9AS8 - chains A and B of the 5 polymer chains in the assembly; structure by electron microscopy, 2.54 A resolution.

Chain A:
Protein: 5-hydroxytryptamine receptor 2A
Source organism: Homo sapiens
Reference sequence: P28223 (5HT2A_HUMAN); residues 1-471 here = UniProt positions 1-471
Sequence (471 residues; numbered 1 to 471; the number before each row is that of its first residue):
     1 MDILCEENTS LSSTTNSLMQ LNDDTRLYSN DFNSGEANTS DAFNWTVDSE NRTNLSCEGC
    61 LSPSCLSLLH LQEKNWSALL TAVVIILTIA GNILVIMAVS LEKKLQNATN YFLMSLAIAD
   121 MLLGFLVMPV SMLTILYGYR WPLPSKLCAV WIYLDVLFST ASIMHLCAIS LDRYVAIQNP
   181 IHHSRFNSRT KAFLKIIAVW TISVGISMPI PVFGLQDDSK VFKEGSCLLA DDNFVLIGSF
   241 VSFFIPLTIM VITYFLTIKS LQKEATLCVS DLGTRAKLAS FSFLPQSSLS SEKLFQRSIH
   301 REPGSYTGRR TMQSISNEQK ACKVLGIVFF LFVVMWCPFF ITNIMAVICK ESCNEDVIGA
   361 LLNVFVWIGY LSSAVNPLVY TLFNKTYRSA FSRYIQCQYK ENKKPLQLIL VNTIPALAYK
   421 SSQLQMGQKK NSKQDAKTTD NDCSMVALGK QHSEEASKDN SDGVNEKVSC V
Unresolved in the structure: 1-78, 264-312, 350-353, 394-471
Disulfide bonds: C148-C227
Residues lining bound ligands: psilocin (91Q; 3-[2-(dimethylamino)ethyl]-1H-indol-4-ol): D155, V156, S159, T160, L229, F234, V235, G238, S239, S242, W336, F339, F340, V366, Y370
Swiss-Prot annotation at these positions:
  - motif: D172 to Y174 (DRY motif), N376 to Y380 (NPxxY motif), S469 to V471 (PDZ-binding)
  - binding site (serotonin): D155, N343
  - site: L229 (Hydrophobic barrier that decreases the speed of ligand binding and dissociation)
  - modified residue: S280 (Phosphoserine)
  - glycosylation (N-linked (GlcNAc...) asparagine): N8, N38, N44, N51, N54
  - mutagenesis: W151 (W151A/F: Decreased ability to bind serotonin and psilocybin), D155 (D155A: Abolished binding to serotonin and psilocybin), L229 (L229A: Strongly increases dissociation of bound lysergic acid diethylamine, without affecting binding affinity ...), S239 (S239A: Decreased ability to bind serotonin and psilocybin), S242 (S242A: Decreased ability to bind serotonin and psilocybin), S280 (S280A: Increased ability of hallucinogens to desensitize the receptor; S280D: Reduced receptor desensitization by nonhallucinogenic agonists), L362 (L362A: Decreased ability to bind serotonin and psilocybin), G463 (G463V: Loss of interaction with PATJ), N465 (N465S: No effect on interaction with PATJ. Acquires the binding properties of HTR2C; when associated with S-470), C470 (C470S: No effect on interaction with PATJ. Acquires the binding properties of HTR2C; when associated with S-465), V471 (V471A: Loss of interaction with PATJ, CASK, APBA1, DLG1 and DLG4)
Reported in the primary citation:
  - binding site for psilocin: D155, T160, S242, F339, F340
  - mutagenesis - N343A: unchanged signaling in response to psilocin

Chain B:
Protein: G subunit q (Gi2-mini-Gq chimeric)
Source organism: Homo sapiens
Sequence (246 residues; each row starts with the number of its first residue):
     1 MGSTVSAEDK AAAERSKMID KNLREDGEKA RRTLRLLLLG ADNSGKSTIV KQMRILHGGS
    61 GGSGGTSGIF ETKFQVDKVN FHMFDVGGQR DERRKWIQCF NDVTAIIFVV DSSDYNRLQE
   121 ALNDFKSIWN NRWLRTISVI LFLNKQDLLA EKVLAGKSKI EDYFPEFARY TTPEDATPEP
   181 GEDPRVTRAK YFIRKEFVDI STASGDGRHI CYPHFTCAVD TENARRIFND CKDIILQMNL
   241 REYNLV
Unresolved in the structure: 1-3, 55-67, 174-182

Interface between chain A and chain B:
Contacting residue pairs (38; chain A residue first):
  N107(A) with E242(B)
  T109(A) with E242(B), hydrogen bond; Y243(B)
  N110(A) with N244(B)
  L113(A) with N244(B)
  D172(A) with Y243(B), hydrogen bond
  R173(A) with Y243(B), hydrogen bond (side chain-backbone); L245(B)
  A176(A) with N239(B), hydrogen bond (backbone-side chain)
  I177(A) with L236(B)
  Q178(A) with K232(B), hydrogen bond (backbone-side chain)
  P180(A) with K232(B); I235(B); L236(B), hydrophobic; N239(B)
  I181(A) with V79(B), hydrophobic; F228(B), hydrophobic; I235(B), hydrophobic
  H183(A) with N239(B)
  S184(A) with I235(B); N239(B)
  S314(A) with D233(B); Q237(B)
  N317(A) with Q237(B); L240(B); V246(B)
  E318(A) with L236(B)
  K320(A) with L245(B); V246(B)
  A321(A) with L240(B), hydrophobic; V246(B)
  V324(A) with L245(B)
  L325(A) with L245(B), hydrophobic
  Y380(A) with N244(B)
  F383(A) with N244(B)
  N384(A) with R241(B); N244(B), hydrogen bond
  Y387(A) with N244(B)
Interface residues without a listed pair, chain A (27 interface residues in all): I169, K195, T381
Interface residues without a listed pair, chain B (17 interface residues in all): L34, I210

Summary:
The interface between chain A and chain B involves 27 residues on one side and 17 on the other, with 6
hydrogen bonds. Polar pairs include T109(A)-E242(B), D172(A)-Y243(B) and R173(A)-Y243(B). The paper reports a
binding site for psilocin at D155(A), T160(A) and S242(A) among others; N343A of chain A leaves signaling in
response to psilocin unchanged.
Chain A is 5-hydroxytryptamine receptor 2A and chain B is G subunit q (Gi2-mini-Gq chimeric), both from Homo
sapiens; the structure, Global reconstruction of 5-HT2AR bound to psilocin in complex with a mini-Gq protein
and scFv16 obtained ..., was determined by electron microscopy (same publication as 9ARY, 9AS0, 9AS2, 9AS4,
9AS6 and 9ASA).
